Entry 1ZS3 (X-ray diffraction, 2.70 A resolution); this record covers chains C and J of the 12 polymer chains in the assembly.

== Chain C (and J) ==
Name: Lactococcus lactis MG1363 DpsA
Source organism: Lactococcus lactis
Notes: chain J of this document is another copy of the same molecule, construct and numbering; everything in this record applies to it too
Amino-acid sequence (182 residues; each row starts with the number of its first residue):
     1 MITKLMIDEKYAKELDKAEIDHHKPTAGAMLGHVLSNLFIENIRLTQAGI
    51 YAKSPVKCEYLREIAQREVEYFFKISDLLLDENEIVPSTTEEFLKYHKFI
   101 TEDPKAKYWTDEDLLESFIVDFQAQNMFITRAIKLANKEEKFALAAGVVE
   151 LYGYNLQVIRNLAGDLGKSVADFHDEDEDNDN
Unresolved in the structure: 1-2, 174-182

== Interface between chain C and chain J ==
Residue-residue contacts - 17 pairs, chain C then chain J:
  Ile133(C) - Phe142(J)  hydrophobic
  Lys134(C) - Glu140(J)  salt bridge
  Val149(C) - Phe142(J)
  Tyr152(C) - Glu82(J)  hydrogen bond
  Tyr152(C) - Glu140(J)
  Tyr152(C) - Phe142(J)
  Tyr152(C) - Ala143(J)
  Gly153(C) - Asp81(J)
  Gly153(C) - Ala143(J)
  Leu156(C) - Asp81(J)
  Leu156(C) - Glu82(J)
  Gln157(C) - Asp81(J)  hydrogen bond (backbone-side chain)
  Arg160(C) - Asp77(J)  salt bridge
  Arg160(C) - Leu80(J)
  Arg160(C) - Asp81(J)  salt bridge
  Val170(C) - Leu80(J)
  Val170(C) - Asn83(J)
Interface residues without a listed pair, chain C (11 interface residues in all): Thr130, Ala171
Interface residues without a listed pair, chain J (9 interface residues in all): Lys141

== Summary ==
11 residues of chain C face 9 of chain J across their interface; the contacts include 2 hydrogen bonds and 3
salt bridges. Polar contacts include Lys134(C)-Glu140(J), Arg160(C)-Asp77(J) and Arg160(C)-Asp81(J).
Chain C and chain J are both Lactococcus lactis MG1363 DpsA (Lactococcus lactis); the structure, The crystal
structure of the Lactococcus lactis MG1363 DpsB protein, was determined by X-ray diffraction together with
1ZUJ from the same study.
